7Y1M - chain A; structure by electron microscopy, 3.57 A resolution.

== Chain A ==
Protein: Isoform SUR2B of ATP-binding cassette sub-family C member 9
From: Rattus norvegicus
UniProt: Q63563 (ABCC9_RAT), isoform Q63563-2; residue numbers follow UniProt; this construct covers 1-1545
Amino-acid sequence (1545 residues; row label = number of the first residue in the row):
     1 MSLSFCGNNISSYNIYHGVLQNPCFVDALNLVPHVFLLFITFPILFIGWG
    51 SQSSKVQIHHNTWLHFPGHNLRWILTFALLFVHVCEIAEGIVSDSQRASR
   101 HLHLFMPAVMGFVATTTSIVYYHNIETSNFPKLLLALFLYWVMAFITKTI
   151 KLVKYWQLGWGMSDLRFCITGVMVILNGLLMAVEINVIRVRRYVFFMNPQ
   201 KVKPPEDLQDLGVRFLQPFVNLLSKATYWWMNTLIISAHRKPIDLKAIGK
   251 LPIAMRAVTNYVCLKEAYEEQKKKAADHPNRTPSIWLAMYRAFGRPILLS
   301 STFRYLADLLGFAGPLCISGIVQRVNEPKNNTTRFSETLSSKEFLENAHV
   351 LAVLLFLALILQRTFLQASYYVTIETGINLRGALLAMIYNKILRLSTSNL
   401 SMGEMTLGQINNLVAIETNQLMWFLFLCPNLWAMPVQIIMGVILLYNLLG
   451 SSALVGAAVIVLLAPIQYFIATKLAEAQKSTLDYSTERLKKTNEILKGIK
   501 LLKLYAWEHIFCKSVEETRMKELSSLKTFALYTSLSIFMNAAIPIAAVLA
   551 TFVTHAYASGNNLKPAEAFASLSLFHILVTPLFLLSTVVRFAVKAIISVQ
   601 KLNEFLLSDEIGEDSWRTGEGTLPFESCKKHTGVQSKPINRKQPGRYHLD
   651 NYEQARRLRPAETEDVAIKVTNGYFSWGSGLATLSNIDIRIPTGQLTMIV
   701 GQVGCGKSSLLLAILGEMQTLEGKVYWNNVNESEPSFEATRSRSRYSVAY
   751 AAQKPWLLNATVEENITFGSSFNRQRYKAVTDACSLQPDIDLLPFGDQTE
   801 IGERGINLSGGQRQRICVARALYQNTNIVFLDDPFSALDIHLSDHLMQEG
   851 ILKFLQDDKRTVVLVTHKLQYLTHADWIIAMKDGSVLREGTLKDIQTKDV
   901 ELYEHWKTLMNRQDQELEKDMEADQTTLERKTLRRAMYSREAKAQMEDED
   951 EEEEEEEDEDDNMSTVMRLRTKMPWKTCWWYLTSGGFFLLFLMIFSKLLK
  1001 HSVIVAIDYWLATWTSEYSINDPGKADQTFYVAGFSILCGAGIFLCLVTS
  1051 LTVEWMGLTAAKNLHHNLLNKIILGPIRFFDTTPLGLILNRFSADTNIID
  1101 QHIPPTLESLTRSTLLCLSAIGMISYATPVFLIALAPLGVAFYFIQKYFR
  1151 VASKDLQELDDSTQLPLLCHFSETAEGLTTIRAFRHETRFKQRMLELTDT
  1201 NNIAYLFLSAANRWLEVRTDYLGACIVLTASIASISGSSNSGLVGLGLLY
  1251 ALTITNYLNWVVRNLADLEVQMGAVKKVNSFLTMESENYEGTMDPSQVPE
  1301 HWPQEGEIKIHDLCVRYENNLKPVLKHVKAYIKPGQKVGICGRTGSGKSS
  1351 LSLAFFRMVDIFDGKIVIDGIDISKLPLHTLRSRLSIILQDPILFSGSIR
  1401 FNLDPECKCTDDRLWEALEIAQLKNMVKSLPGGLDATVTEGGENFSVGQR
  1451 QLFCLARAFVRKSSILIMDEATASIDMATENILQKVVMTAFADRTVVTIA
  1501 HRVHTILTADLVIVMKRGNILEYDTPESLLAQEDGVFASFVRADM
Not modelled in the structure: 1-215, 275-281, 325-341, 612-665, 729-745, 914-967, 1019-1026, 1532-1534, 1542-1545
Metal / ion sites: Mg2+: Ser708, Gln753 (together with ATP)
Small-molecule neighbours:
  - ADP (adenosine-5'-diphosphate): Arg1078, Asp1081, Tyr1317, Val1324, Thr1344, Gly1345, Ser1346, Gly1347, Lys1348, Ser1349, Ser1350
  - ATP (adenosine-5'-triphosphate): Thr397, Ser398, Asn399, Trp677, Thr683, Gln702, Val703, Gly704, Cys705, Gly706, Lys707, Ser708, Ser709, Gln753, Asp832, Val865, His867
  - Repaglinide (BJX): Arg304, Tyr370, Ile374, Trp423, Phe426, Leu427, Asn430, Met434, Thr580, Leu584, Thr587, Val588, Tyr1205, Asn1212, Arg1213, Trp1260, Arg1263
Curated features (UniProtKB/Swiss-Prot):
  - binding site (ATP): Gly701 to Ser708, Gly1342 to Ser1349
  - glycosylation (N-linked (GlcNAc...) asparagine): Asn9, Asn330, Asn331
Reported in the primary citation:
  - specificity-determining residues: Tyr938 (by similarity / conservation)

== Overview ==
Chain A binds ATP, Repaglinide and ADP. The Mg2+ site is built by Ser708 and Gln753. UniProt lists 16
ATP-binding residues. From the paper: the specificity determinant Tyr938.
Chain A is Isoform SUR2B of ATP-binding cassette sub-family C member 9 (Rattus norvegicus); the structure,
Structure of SUR2B in complex with Mg-ATP, Mg-ADP, and repaglinide in the inward-facing conformation, was
determined by electron microscopy, deposited together with 7Y1J, 7Y1K, 7Y1L and 7Y1N.
